PDB entry 5V7J | X-ray diffraction, 2.91 A resolution | chains G and D of the 6 polymer chains in the assembly

# Chain G
Protein: Envelope glycoprotein gp160
Organism: Human immunodeficiency virus 1
UniProt: Q2N0S6 (Q2N0S6_9HIV1); the construct lacks a stretch of the UniProt sequence and is renumbered around it, so the offset changes along the chain: 32-140 = UniProt 31-139; 149-185 = UniProt 140-176; 187-309 = UniProt 186-308; 312-321 = UniProt 309-318; 2 more segments
Sequence (480 residues; row label = number of the first residue in the row; note: 12 numbers in that range are skipped by the numbering (no residue carries them; nothing is unmodelled there); a row labelled like 185A-185I holds insertion residues (185A, then the next letters in order)):
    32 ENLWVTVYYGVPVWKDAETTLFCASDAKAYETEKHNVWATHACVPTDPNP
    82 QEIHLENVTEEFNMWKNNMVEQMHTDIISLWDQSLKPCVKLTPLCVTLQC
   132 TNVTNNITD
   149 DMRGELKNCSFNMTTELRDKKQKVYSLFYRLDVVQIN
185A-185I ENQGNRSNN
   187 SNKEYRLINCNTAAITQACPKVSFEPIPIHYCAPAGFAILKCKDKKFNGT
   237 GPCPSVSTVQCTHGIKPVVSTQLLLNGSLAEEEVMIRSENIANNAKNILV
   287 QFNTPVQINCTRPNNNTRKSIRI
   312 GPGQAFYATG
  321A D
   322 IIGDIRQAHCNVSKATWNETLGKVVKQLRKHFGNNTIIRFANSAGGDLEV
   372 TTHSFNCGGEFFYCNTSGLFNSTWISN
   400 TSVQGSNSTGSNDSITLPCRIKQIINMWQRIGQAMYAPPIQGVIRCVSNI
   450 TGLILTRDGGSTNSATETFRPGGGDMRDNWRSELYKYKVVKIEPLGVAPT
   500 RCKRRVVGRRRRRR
Unresolved in the structure: 149-151, 185A-185I, 400-409, 508-513
Construct notes: engineered mutation Ala-199 (Ser198 in Q2N0S6), Ala-278 (Thr277 in Q2N0S6), Asn-332 (Thr330 in Q2N0S6), Ala-365 (Ser363 in Q2N0S6), Ala-464 (Thr461 in Q2N0S6), Cys-501 (Ala498 in Q2N0S6); expression tag (509-513)
Cystine bridges: Cys-54/Cys-74, Cys-119/Cys-205, Cys-126/Cys-196, Cys-131/Cys-157, Cys-218/Cys-247, Cys-228/Cys-239, Cys-296/Cys-331, Cys-378/Cys-445
Covalent attachments: glycan linked to Asn-88, Asn-332; N-acetylglucosamine (NAG) linked to Asn-133, Asn-156, Asn-160, Asn-234, Asn-262, Asn-295, Asn-301, Asn-356, Asn-386, Asn-392, Asn-448
What the authors report for this chain:
  - post-translational modification sites: Asn-160, Asn-386
  - post-translational modification sites: Asn-302 (from molecular simulation)
  - conformationally variable residues: Asn-160

# Chain D
Protein: Antibody 35O22 Fab light chain
Organism: Homo sapiens
Notes: antibody fragment or engineered binder
Sequence (240 residues; row label = number of the first residue in the row; a row labelled like 72A-72H holds insertion residues (72A, then the next letters in order)):
     1 EGQLVQSGAELKKPGASVKISCKTSGYRFNFYHINWIRQTAGRGPEWMGW
    51 IS
   52A P
    53 YSGDKNLAPAFQDRVIMTTD
72A-72H TEVPVTSF
    73 TSTGAAYMEI
82A-82C RNL
    83 KFDDTGTYFCAKGLLRDG
100A-100F SSTWLP
   101 YLWGQGTLLTVSSASTKGPSVFPLAPSSKSTSGGTAALGCLVKDYFPEPV
   151 TVSWNSGALTSGVHTFPAVLQSSGLYSLSSVVTVPSSSLGTQTYICNVNH
   201 KPSNTKVDKRVEPKSCDKGLEV
Cystine bridges: Cys-22/Cys-92, Cys-140/Cys-196

# Chain G / chain D interface
Residue-residue contacts (4; chain G residue first):
  Asn-88(G) / Asn-30(D)  hydrogen bond
  Thr-90(G) / Arg-28(D)  hydrogen bond
  Thr-90(G) / Ser-72G(D)
  Pro-238(G) / Thr-72F(D)
Also at the interface, not in a pair above, chain G (4 interface residues in all): Glu-87
Also at the interface, not in a pair above, chain D (6 interface residues in all): Phe-31, Tyr-53

# Summary
Chain G and chain D form an interface of 4 and 6 residues respectively, with 2 hydrogen bonds. Among the polar
pairs are Asn-88(G)/Asn-30(D) and Thr-90(G)/Arg-28(D). N-acetylglucosamine is covalently linked to Asn-88(G),
Asn-133(G), Asn-156(G), Asn-160(G), Asn-234(G) and Asn-262(G) and 7 more. The paper reports modification sites
Asn-160(G), Asn-386(G) and Asn-302(G); conformational variability at Asn-160(G).
Here chain G is Envelope glycoprotein gp160 (Human immunodeficiency virus 1) and chain D is Antibody 35O22 Fab
light chain (Homo sapiens). Entry 5V7J (Crystal Structure at 3.7 A Resolution of Glycosylated HIV-1 Clade A
BG505 SOSIP.664 Prefusion Env Trimer ...) was determined by X-ray diffraction.
